PDB entry 7SU3 | electron microscopy, 3.30 A resolution | chains C and F of the 7 polymer chains in the assembly

== Chain C ==
Protein: X-ray repair cross-complementing protein 5
Source organism: Homo sapiens
Notes: EC 3.6.4.-
UniProtKB: P13010 (XRCC5_HUMAN); residues 1-732 here = UniProt positions 1-732
Chain sequence (732 residues; numbered 1 to 732; the number before each row is that of its first residue):
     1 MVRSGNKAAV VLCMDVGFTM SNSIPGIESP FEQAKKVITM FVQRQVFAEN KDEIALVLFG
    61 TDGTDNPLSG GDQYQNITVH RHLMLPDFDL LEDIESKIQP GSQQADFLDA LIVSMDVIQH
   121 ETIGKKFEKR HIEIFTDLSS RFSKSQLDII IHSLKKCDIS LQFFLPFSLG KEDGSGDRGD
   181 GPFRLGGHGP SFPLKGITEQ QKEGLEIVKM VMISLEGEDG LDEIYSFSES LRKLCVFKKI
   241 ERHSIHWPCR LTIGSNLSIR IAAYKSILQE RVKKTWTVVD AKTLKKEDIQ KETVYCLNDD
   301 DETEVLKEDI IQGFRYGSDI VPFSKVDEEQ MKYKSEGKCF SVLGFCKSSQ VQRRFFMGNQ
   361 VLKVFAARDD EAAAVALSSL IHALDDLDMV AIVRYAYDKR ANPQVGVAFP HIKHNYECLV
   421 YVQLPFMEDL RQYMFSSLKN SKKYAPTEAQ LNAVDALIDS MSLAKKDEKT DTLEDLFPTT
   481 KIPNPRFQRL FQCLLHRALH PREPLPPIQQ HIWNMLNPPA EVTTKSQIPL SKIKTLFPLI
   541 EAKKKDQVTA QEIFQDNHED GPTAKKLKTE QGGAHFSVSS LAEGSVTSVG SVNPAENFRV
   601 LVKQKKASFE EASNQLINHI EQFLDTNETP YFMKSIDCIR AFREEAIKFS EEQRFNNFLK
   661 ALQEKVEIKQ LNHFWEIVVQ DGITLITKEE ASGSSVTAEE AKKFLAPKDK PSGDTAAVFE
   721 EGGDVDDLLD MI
Unresolved in the structure: 1-5, 171-180, 559-576, 582-594, 707-723
Curated features (UniProtKB/Swiss-Prot):
  - region: Leu138 to Leu165 (Leucine-zipper)
  - motif: Glu720 to Leu728 (EEXXXDL motif)
  - modified residue: Lys144 (N6-acetyllysine), Ser255 (Phosphoserine), Ser258 (Phosphoserine), Lys265 (N6-acetyllysine), Ser318 (Phosphoserine), Lys332 (N6-acetyllysine), Thr535 (Phosphothreonine), Ser577 (Phosphoserine), Ser579 (Phosphoserine), Ser580 (Phosphoserine), Lys660 (N6-acetyllysine), Lys665 (N6-acetyllysine), Thr715 (Phosphothreonine)
  - cross-link (Glycyl lysine isopeptide (Lys-Gly)): Lys195 (interchain with G-Cter in SUMO2), Lys532 (interchain with G-Cter in SUMO2), Lys534 (interchain with G-Cter in SUMO2), Lys566 (interchain with G-Cter in SUMO2), Lys568 (interchain with G-Cter in SUMO2), Lys669 (interchain with G-Cter in SUMO2), Lys688 (interchain with G-Cter in SUMO2)
  - mutagenesis: Glu720 to Glu721 (Abolishes interaction with PRKDC and its recruitment to sites of DNA damage), Asp726 to Asp727 (Abolishes interaction with PRKDC and its recruitment to sites of DNA damage)
Ligand contacts: inositol hexakisphosphate (IHP): His411, Lys413, Tyr416, Glu474, Lys481

== Chain F ==
Molecule: 24-nt DNA strand
Sequence (24 nucleotides; numbered 1 to 24; the number before each row is that of its first residue):
     1 GCATGCTCTA CTGCTTCGAT ATCG
Unresolved in the structure: 1-5

== Interface between chain C and chain F ==
Residue-residue contacts (12):
  Arg242(C) with DT16(F), salt bridge to the phosphate
  Ile245(C) with DT16(F), phosphate contact
  Lys265(C) with DG18(F), salt bridge to the phosphate
  Gln312(C) with DA21(F), phosphate contact
  Gln360(C) with DG18(F), phosphate contact
  Tyr397(C) with DC17(F), sugar contact; DG18(F), sugar contact
  Arg400(C) with DG18(F), hydrogen bond to the base; DA19(F), hydrogen bond to the sugar
  Ala401(C) with DG18(F), phosphate contact; DA19(F), phosphate contact
  Asn402(C) with DA19(F), hydrogen bond to the phosphate
Other interface residues (no listed pair), chain F (6 interface residues in all): DT20

== In short ==
9 residues of chain C and 6 residues of chain F are in contact, with 3 hydrogen bonds and 2 salt bridges.
Among the polar pairs are Arg400(C)-DG18(F), Arg400(C)-DA19(F) and Asn402(C)-DA19(F). Chain C binds inositol
hexakisphosphate. UniProt lists 4 mutagenesis sites on chain C.
Chain C is X-ray repair cross-complementing protein 5 (Homo sapiens) and chain F is a 24-nt DNA strand; the
structure, CryoEM structure of DNA-PK complex VII, was determined by electron microscopy, deposited together
with 7SGL and 7SUD.
